Entry 4L3A (X-ray diffraction, 2.59 A resolution); this record covers chain A.

# Chain A
Molecule: Internalin K
Source organism: Listeria monocytogenes
UniProt: Q8Y7I7 (Q8Y7I7_LISMO); residues 34-575 here correspond to UniProt positions 27-568 (UniProt number = residue number - 7)
Amino-acid sequence (590 residues; numbered 1 to 590; the number before each row is that of its first residue):
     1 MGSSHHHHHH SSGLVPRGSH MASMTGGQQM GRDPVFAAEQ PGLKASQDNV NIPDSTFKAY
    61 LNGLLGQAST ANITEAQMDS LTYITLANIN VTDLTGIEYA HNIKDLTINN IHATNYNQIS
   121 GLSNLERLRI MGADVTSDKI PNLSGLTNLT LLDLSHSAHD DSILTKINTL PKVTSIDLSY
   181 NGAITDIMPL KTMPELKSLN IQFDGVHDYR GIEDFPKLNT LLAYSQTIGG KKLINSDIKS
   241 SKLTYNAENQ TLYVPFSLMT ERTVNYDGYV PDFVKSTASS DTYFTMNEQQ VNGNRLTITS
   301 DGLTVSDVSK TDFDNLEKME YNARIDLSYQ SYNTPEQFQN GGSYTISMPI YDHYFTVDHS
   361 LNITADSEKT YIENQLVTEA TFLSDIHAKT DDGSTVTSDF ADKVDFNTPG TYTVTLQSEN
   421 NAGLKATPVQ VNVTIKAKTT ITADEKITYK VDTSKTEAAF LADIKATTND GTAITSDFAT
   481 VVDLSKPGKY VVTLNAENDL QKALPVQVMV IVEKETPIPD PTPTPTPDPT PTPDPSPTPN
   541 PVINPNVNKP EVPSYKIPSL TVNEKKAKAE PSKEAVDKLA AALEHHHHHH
Not modelled in the structure: 1-47, 517-590
Sequence notes: expression tag (1-33, 576-590)
Metal / ion sites: Na+: D153, D177

# Overview
The Na+ site is built by D153 and D177.
Chain A is Internalin K (Listeria monocytogenes); the structure, Crystal structure of Internalin K (InlK) from
Listeria monocytogenes, was determined by X-ray diffraction (same publication as 4L3F).
